6FMN - chain A; structure by X-ray diffraction, 1.36 A resolution.

[Chain A]
Molecule: Queuine tRNA-ribosyltransferase
Source organism: Zymomonas mobilis subsp. mobilis (strain ATCC 31821 / ZM4 / CP4)
Notes: EC 2.4.2.29
UniProt: P28720 (TGT_ZYMMO); numbering as in UniProt (aligned over 1-386)
Chain sequence (386 residues; row label = number of the first residue in the row):
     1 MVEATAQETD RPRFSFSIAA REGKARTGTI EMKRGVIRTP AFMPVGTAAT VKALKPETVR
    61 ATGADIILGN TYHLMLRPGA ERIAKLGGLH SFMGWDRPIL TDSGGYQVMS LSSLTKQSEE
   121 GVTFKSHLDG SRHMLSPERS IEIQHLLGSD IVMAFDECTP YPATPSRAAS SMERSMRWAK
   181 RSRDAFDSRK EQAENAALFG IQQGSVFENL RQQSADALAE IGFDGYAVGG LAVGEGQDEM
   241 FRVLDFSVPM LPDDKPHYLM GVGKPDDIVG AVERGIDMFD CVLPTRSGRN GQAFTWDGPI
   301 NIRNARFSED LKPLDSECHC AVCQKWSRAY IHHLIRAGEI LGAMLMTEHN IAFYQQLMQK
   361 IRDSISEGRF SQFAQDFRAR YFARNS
Unresolved in the structure: 1-10, 384-386
Construct notes: engineered mutation Lys-312 (Thr in P28720)
UniProt features mapped onto this chain:
  - region (RNA binding): Gly-261 to Asp-267, Thr-285 to Arg-289
  - active site: Asp-102 (Proton acceptor), Asp-280 (Nucleophile)
  - binding site (substrate): Asp-102 to Tyr-106, Asp-156, Gln-203, Gly-230
  - binding site (Zn(2+)): Cys-318, Cys-320, Cys-323, His-349
  - mutagenesis: Ser-103 (S103A: Strongly reduces activity), Asp-156 (D156A: Abolishes catalytic activity), Asp-280 (D280N: Abolishes catalytic activity)
Metal / ion sites: Zn2+: Cys-318, Cys-320, Cys-323, His-349
Ligand contacts: E4E (6-azanyl-2-[[(2R,3S,4R,5R)-5-methoxy-3,4-bis(oxidanyl)oxolan-2-yl]methylamino]-3,7-dihydroimidazo[4,5-g]quinazolin-8-one): Asp-102, Ser-103, Tyr-106, Asp-156, Cys-158, Ile-201, Gln-203, Gly-229, Gly-230, Leu-231, Ala-232, Val-233, Met-260, Gly-261, Arg-286

[Overview]
Chain A binds compound E4E. Cys-318, Cys-320, Cys-323 and His-349 form the Zn2+ site. UniProt lists
active-site residues Asp-102 and Asp-280, 8 substrate-binding residues, 4 Zn2+-binding residues and 3
mutagenesis sites.
Chain A is Queuine tRNA-ribosyltransferase (Zymomonas mobilis subsp. mobilis (strain ATCC 31821 / ZM4 / CP4));
the structure, tRNA guanine Transglycosylase (TGT) in co-crystallized complex with
6-amino-2-((((2R,3S,4R,5R)-3,4-dihydroxy-5-methoxytetrahydrofuran-2-yl)methyl)amino)-1,7-dihydro-8H-imidazo[4,5-g]quinazolin-8-one,
was determined by X-ray diffraction, deposited together with 6FPU.
